6QAV - chains A and B; structure by X-ray diffraction, 2.05 A resolution.

Chain A (and B):
Molecule: Serine/threonine-protein kinase ULK2
Organism: Homo sapiens
Notes: EC 2.7.11.1; chain B of this document is another copy of the same molecule, construct and numbering; everything in this record applies to it too
UniProt: Q8IYT8 (ULK2_HUMAN); residues 1-276 here = UniProt positions 1-276
Sequence (280 residues; each row starts with the number of its first residue; numbers below 1 keep their minus sign (Gly-3 is residue -3)):
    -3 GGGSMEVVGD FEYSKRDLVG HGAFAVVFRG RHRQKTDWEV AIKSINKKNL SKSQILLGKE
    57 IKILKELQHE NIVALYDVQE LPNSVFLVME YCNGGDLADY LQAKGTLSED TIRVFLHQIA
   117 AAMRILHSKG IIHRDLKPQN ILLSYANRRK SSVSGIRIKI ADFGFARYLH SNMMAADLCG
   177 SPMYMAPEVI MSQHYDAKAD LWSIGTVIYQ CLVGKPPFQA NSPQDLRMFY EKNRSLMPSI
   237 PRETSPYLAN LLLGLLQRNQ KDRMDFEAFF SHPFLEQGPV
Unresolved in the structure: -3 to -1, 273-276 (chain B: -3 to -1, 143-147, 274-276)
Differences from the reference sequence: expression tag (-3 to 0); conflict Asp173 (Thr in Q8IYT8)
Small-molecule neighbours: HVH (N-[3-[[5-cyclopropyl-2-[(2-methyl-3,4-dihydro-1H-isoquinolin-6-yl)amino]pyrimidin-4-yl]amino]propyl]cyclobutanecarboxamide): Val15, Gly16, His17, Gly18, Ala21, Val23, Ala37, Lys39, Val69, Met85, Glu86, Tyr87, Cys88, Gly91, Asp92, Asp95, Gln135, Asn136, Leu138, Ala157, Asp158
UniProt features mapped onto this chain:
  - active site: Asp131 (Proton acceptor)
  - binding site (ATP): Val15 to Val23, Lys39
Reported in the primary citation:
  - binding site for HVH: Met85, Asp95
  - conformationally variable residues (side-chain flip): Phe20

Chain A / chain B interface:
Pairs across the interface (123; chain A residue first):
  Ala19(A) - Leu174(B)  hydrophobic
  Leu46(A) - Lys55(B)  hydrogen bond (backbone-side chain)
  Ser47(A) - Lys58(B)
  Lys48(A) - Lys58(B)  hydrogen bond (backbone-side chain)
  Ser49(A) - Lys55(B)  hydrogen bond (backbone-side chain)
  Ser49(A) - Lys58(B)
  Gln50(A) - Lys55(B)
  Gln50(A) - Lys58(B)
  Gln50(A) - Tyr164(B)
  Gln50(A) - Ser167(B)
  Gln50(A) - Met170(B)
  Ile51(A) - Lys55(B)  hydrogen bond (backbone-side chain)
  Ile51(A) - Ser167(B)
  Ile51(A) - Ala171(B)
  Ile51(A) - Leu174(B)  hydrophobic
  Leu52(A) - Leu52(B)  hydrophobic
  Leu52(A) - Leu53(B)
  Leu52(A) - Lys55(B)
  Leu52(A) - Arg163(B)
  Lys55(A) - Leu46(B)  hydrogen bond (side chain-backbone)
  Lys55(A) - Ser47(B)
  Lys55(A) - Ser49(B)  hydrogen bond (side chain-backbone)
  Lys55(A) - Gln50(B)
  Lys55(A) - Ile51(B)  hydrogen bond (side chain-backbone)
  Lys55(A) - Leu52(B)
  Lys58(A) - Lys48(B)  hydrogen bond (side chain-backbone)
  Lys58(A) - Ser49(B)
  Lys58(A) - Gln50(B)
  Arg130(A) - Asn168(B)  hydrogen bond
  Arg130(A) - Met181(B)
  Arg130(A) - Val185(B)
  Asp131(A) - Met181(B)
  Leu132(A) - Tyr180(B)
  Lys133(A) - Cys175(B)  hydrogen bond
  Lys133(A) - Tyr180(B)
  Pro134(A) - Tyr180(B)
  Phe161(A) - Asn168(B)
  Phe161(A) - Ala171(B)  hydrophobic
  Phe161(A) - Met181(B)  hydrophobic
  Phe161(A) - Val185(B)  hydrophobic
  Arg163(A) - Leu52(B)
  Tyr164(A) - Gln50(B)
  His166(A) - Gln50(B)
  Ser167(A) - Gln50(B)
  Asn168(A) - Arg130(B)  hydrogen bond
  Asn168(A) - Phe161(B)
  Met169(A) - Pro219(B)
  Met169(A) - Gln220(B)
  Met169(A) - Arg223(B)  hydrogen bond
  Met170(A) - Ser49(B)
  Met170(A) - Gln50(B)
  Ala171(A) - Ile51(B)  hydrophobic
  Ala171(A) - Phe161(B)  hydrophobic
  Asp173(A) - Pro219(B)
  Leu174(A) - Ala19(B)  hydrophobic
  Leu174(A) - Ile51(B)  hydrophobic
  Cys175(A) - Asp131(B)  hydrogen bond
  Cys175(A) - Lys133(B)  hydrogen bond (backbone-side chain)
  Ser177(A) - Lys133(B)
  Pro178(A) - Pro219(B)  hydrophobic
  Pro178(A) - Leu222(B)
  Met179(A) - Thr202(B)
  Met179(A) - Pro212(B)  hydrophobic
  Met179(A) - Phe214(B)
  Met179(A) - Gln215(B)
  Met179(A) - Leu222(B)  hydrophobic
  Tyr180(A) - Leu132(B)
  Tyr180(A) - Lys133(B)
  Tyr180(A) - Pro134(B)
  Tyr180(A) - Trp198(B)
  Tyr180(A) - Ser199(B)  hydrogen bond (backbone-side chain)
  Tyr180(A) - Thr202(B)
  Tyr180(A) - Gln206(B)  hydrogen bond
  Tyr180(A) - Pro212(B)
  Met181(A) - Asp131(B)
  Met181(A) - Phe161(B)  hydrophobic
  Met181(A) - Trp198(B)  hydrogen bond (backbone-side chain)
  Ala182(A) - Ala195(B)  hydrophobic
  Ala182(A) - Trp198(B)
  Pro183(A) - Trp198(B)
  Pro183(A) - Tyr226(B)  hydrophobic
  Pro183(A) - Arg254(B)
  Glu184(A) - Tyr191(B)  hydrogen bond (backbone-side chain)
  Glu184(A) - Lys194(B)
  Glu184(A) - Ala195(B)
  Glu184(A) - Gln256(B)
  Glu184(A) - Arg259(B)  salt bridge
  Val185(A) - Ala195(B)  hydrophobic
  Ile186(A) - Arg223(B)
  Met187(A) - Glu227(B)
  Met187(A) - Arg254(B)
  Ser188(A) - Tyr191(B)
  His190(A) - Glu227(B)  salt bridge
  Tyr191(A) - Glu184(B)  hydrogen bond (side chain-backbone)
  Tyr191(A) - Ser188(B)
  Tyr191(A) - Tyr191(B)  hydrophobic
  Lys194(A) - Glu184(B)
  Ala195(A) - Ala182(B)  hydrophobic
  Ala195(A) - Glu184(B)
  Ala195(A) - Val185(B)  hydrophobic
  Trp198(A) - Tyr180(B)
  Trp198(A) - Met181(B)  hydrogen bond (side chain-backbone)
  Trp198(A) - Ala182(B)
  Trp198(A) - Pro183(B)
  Ser199(A) - Tyr180(B)  hydrogen bond (side chain-backbone)
  Thr202(A) - Tyr180(B)
  Gln206(A) - Tyr180(B)  hydrogen bond
  Pro212(A) - Met179(B)  hydrophobic
  Pro212(A) - Tyr180(B)
  Phe214(A) - Met179(B)
  Pro219(A) - Asp173(B)
  Pro219(A) - Pro178(B)  hydrophobic
  Gln220(A) - Asp173(B)  hydrogen bond
  Leu222(A) - Pro178(B)
  Leu222(A) - Met179(B)  hydrophobic
  Arg223(A) - Ile186(B)
  Arg223(A) - Gln189(B)
  Tyr226(A) - Met187(B)  hydrophobic
  Glu227(A) - Gln189(B)
  Arg254(A) - Pro183(B)
  Arg254(A) - Met187(B)  hydrogen bond
  Gln256(A) - Glu184(B)
  Arg259(A) - Glu184(B)  salt bridge
Other interface residues (no listed pair), chain A (66 interface residues in all): Phe20, Leu53, Gly54, Gln135, Asp192, Val203, Gln215, Ala216
Other interface residues (no listed pair), chain B (67 interface residues in all): Phe20, Glu62, Lys125, Gln135, His166, Met169, Ala172, Gly176, Asp192, Val203

Summary:
66 residues of chain A and 67 residues of chain B are in contact, with 24 hydrogen bonds and 3 salt bridges.
Polar pairs include Glu184(A)-Arg259(B), His190(A)-Glu227(B) and Leu46(A)-Lys55(B). Bound to chain A: compound
HVH. The paper reports a binding site for HVH at Met85(A) and Asp95(A); conformational variability at
Phe20(A).
Chain A and chain B are both Serine/threonine-protein kinase ULK2 (Homo sapiens); the structure, Crystal
structure of ULK2 in complexed with MRT68921, was determined by X-ray diffraction (same publication as 6QAS,
6QAT and 6QAU).
